PDB entry 7PKQ | electron microscopy, 4.20 A resolution (low resolution: residue-level contacts below are approximate; hydrogen-bond / salt-bridge calls are withheld) | chains 3 and h of the 44 polymer chains in the assembly

== Chain 3 ==
Molecule: S3 rRNA
From: Chlamydomonas reinhardtii
Sequence (393 nucleotides; row label = number of the first residue in the row; note: 13 numbers in that range are skipped by the numbering (no residue carries them; nothing is unmodelled there)):
     1 AUUGUU
     9 UGAACACCCCCCAAGCACGUGCCAGAAGGGUCGGUAAAACGUGCGGUGUC
    59 AGUAUAAAGCGUCUUGACUAGGCAGGCAGCGCGUCUGAGCGU
   106 GUGAACACUUUAAACGUUGGGUAAUAUUCGGAGGAUCGGUCAAAUGAGAA
   156 UAUUCCGGAUGGAAAGCCGAAGGCGAAAGCACCAACAUCAGAGUCACUAA
   206 AGCUUCAACGCGUAAGUUUGGGUAGCGAACCGGAUUAGAGACCCGGGUAG
   256 UCCAAACCGUCAACACAUUAUAGU
   286 AAUCUAUAACGCCUGGUGAUACGGUGGCAACACUAUAAAUCAAAGCAAUU
   336 GGCAGCGAUAGAGAUGCGCGGUGGAAUAUGCUGUUUAAAUCGAAUUUACG
   386 CGCAAAAUCUUACCACUUUUU
Construct notes: conflict G251 (A10733 in 12503)

== Chain h ==
Molecule: uS8m
From: Chlamydomonas reinhardtii
Reference sequence: A0A2K3CNM3 (A0A2K3CNM3_CHLRE); residues 1-412 here = UniProt positions 1-412
Amino-acid sequence (412 residues; each row starts with the number of its first residue):
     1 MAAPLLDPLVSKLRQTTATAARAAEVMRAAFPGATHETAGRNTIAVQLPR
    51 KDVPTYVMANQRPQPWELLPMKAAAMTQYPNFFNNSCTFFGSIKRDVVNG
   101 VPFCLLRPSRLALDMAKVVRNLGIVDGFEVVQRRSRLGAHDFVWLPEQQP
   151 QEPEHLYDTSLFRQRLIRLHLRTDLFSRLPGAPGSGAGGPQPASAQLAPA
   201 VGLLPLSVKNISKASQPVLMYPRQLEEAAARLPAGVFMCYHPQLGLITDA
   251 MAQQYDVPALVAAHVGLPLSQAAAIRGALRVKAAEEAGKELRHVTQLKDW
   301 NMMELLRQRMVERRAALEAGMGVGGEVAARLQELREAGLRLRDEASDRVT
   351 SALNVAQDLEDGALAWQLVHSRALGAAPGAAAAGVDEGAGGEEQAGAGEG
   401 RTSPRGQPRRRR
Not modelled in the structure: 1-9, 36-42, 321-324, 372-412

== How chain 3 and chain h interact ==
Contacting residue pairs (46):
  C76(3) / Gln-216(h)
  U77(3) / Arg-231(h)
  C98(3) / Asn-84(h)
  G99(3) / Arg-50(h)
  G99(3) / Lys-51(h)
  G99(3) / Met-76(h)
  G99(3) / Asn-81(h)
  U100(3) / Arg-50(h)
  U100(3) / Pro-80(h)
  U100(3) / Asn-81(h)
  U100(3) / Leu-156(h)
  G106(3) / Leu-156(h)
  G106(3) / Ser-160(h)
  G106(3) / Gln-164(h)
  U107(3) / Gln-164(h)
  U199(3) / Arg-136(h)
  C200(3) / Gly-138(h)
  C200(3) / Ala-139(h)
  A277(3) / Arg-95(h)
  A277(3) / Arg-107(h)
  G278(3) / Arg-95(h)
  G278(3) / Asn-99(h)
  G278(3) / Leu-105(h)
  G278(3) / Arg-107(h)
  G278(3) / Arg-133(h)
  G278(3) / Leu-166(h)
  U279(3) / Leu-105(h)
  U279(3) / Arg-133(h)
  C289(3) / Arg-95(h)
  C289(3) / Val-98(h)
  C289(3) / Asn-99(h)
  U290(3) / Arg-95(h)
  A291(3) / Cys-87(h)
  A291(3) / Gly-91(h)
  A291(3) / Lys-94(h)
  A291(3) / Arg-95(h)
  A291(3) / Asn-210(h)
  U292(3) / Asn-84(h)
  U292(3) / Cys-87(h)
  U292(3) / Asn-210(h)
  U292(3) / Lys-213(h)
  U292(3) / Ala-214(h)
  A293(3) / Lys-213(h)
  A293(3) / Ala-214(h)
  A293(3) / Ser-215(h)
  A294(3) / Ser-215(h)
Also at the interface, not in a pair above, chain 3 (19 interface residues in all): A206
Also at the interface, not in a pair above, chain h (32 interface residues in all): Lys-72, Phe-83, Asn-85, Thr-88

== Summary ==
The interface between chain 3 and chain h involves 19 residues on one side and 32 on the other.
Here chain 3 is S3 rRNA and chain h is uS8m, both from Chlamydomonas reinhardtii. Entry 7PKQ (Small subunit of
the Chlamydomonas reinhardtii mitoribosome) was determined by electron microscopy.
